8RTC - chains A and C; structure by X-ray diffraction, 2.83 A resolution.

[Chain A]
Protein: Rap3T
From: Bacillus phage phi3T
UniProt: A0A1P8CWN8 (A0A1P8CWN8_BPPHT); numbering as in UniProt (aligned over 1-379)
Chain sequence (379 residues; each row starts with the number of its first residue):
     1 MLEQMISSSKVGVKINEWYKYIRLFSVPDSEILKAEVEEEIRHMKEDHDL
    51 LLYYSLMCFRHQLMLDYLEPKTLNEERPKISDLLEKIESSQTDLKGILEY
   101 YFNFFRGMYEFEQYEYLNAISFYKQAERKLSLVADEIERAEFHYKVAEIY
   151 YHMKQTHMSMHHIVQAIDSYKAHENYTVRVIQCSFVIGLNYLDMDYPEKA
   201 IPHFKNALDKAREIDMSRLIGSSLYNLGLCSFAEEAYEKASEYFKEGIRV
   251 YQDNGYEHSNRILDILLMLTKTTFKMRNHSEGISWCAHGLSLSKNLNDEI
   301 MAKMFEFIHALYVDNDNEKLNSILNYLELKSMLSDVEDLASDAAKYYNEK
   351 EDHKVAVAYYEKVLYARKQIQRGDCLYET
Disordered / not traced: 1-6, 46-47, 71-78, 372-379
Small-molecule neighbours:
  - Glycerol ethoxylate (A1H22), molecule 1: Gln113, Tyr114, Glu115, Glu299, Ile300, Tyr326, Leu329, Lys330
  - Glycerol ethoxylate (A1H22), molecule 2: Asp314, Asn315, Asp316, Glu318
  - Glycerol ethoxylate (A1H22), molecule 3: Glu328, Ala358, Glu361, Lys362, Tyr365

[Chain C]
Protein: Pheromone RGHTS
Chain sequence (5 residues; numbered 1 to 5; the number before each row is that of its first residue):
     1 RGHTS

[Interface between chain A and chain C]
Residue-residue contacts (33; chain A residue first):
  Tyr67(A) - Ser5(C)  hydrogen bond
  Tyr144(A) - Thr4(C)  hydrogen bond (side chain-backbone)
  Tyr144(A) - Ser5(C)  hydrogen bond (side chain-backbone)
  Glu148(A) - Thr4(C)  hydrogen bond
  Glu148(A) - Ser5(C)
  Tyr151(A) - Arg1(C)  hydrogen bond (backbone-side chain)
  Tyr151(A) - Gly2(C)  hydrogen bond (side chain-backbone)
  Tyr151(A) - Thr4(C)
  His152(A) - Arg1(C)
  His152(A) - Gly2(C)
  His152(A) - Thr4(C)  hydrogen bond
  Lys154(A) - Arg1(C)
  Gln182(A) - Ser5(C)
  Phe185(A) - His3(C)
  Val186(A) - Thr4(C)
  Leu189(A) - Gly2(C)
  Leu189(A) - His3(C)
  Asp193(A) - Arg1(C)  salt bridge
  Arg218(A) - Ser5(C)  hydrogen bond
  Leu219(A) - Ser5(C)
  Ser222(A) - His3(C)  hydrogen bond
  Tyr225(A) - Arg1(C)  hydrogen bond (side chain-backbone)
  Tyr225(A) - Gly2(C)
  Tyr225(A) - His3(C)
  Asn226(A) - Gly2(C)
  Asn226(A) - His3(C)  hydrogen bond (side chain-backbone)
  Leu229(A) - Gly2(C)
  Tyr251(A) - His3(C)
  Arg261(A) - His3(C)  hydrogen bond (backbone-side chain)
  Asp264(A) - His3(C)  salt bridge
  Ile265(A) - His3(C)
  Ser334(A) - Arg1(C)  hydrogen bond
  Asp335(A) - Arg1(C)  hydrogen bond (side chain-backbone)
Other interface residues (no listed pair), chain A (24 interface residues in all): Asp338
From the paper, about this interface:
  - interface residues, chain A: Asn226(A)

[Summary]
Chain A and chain C form an interface of 24 and 5 residues respectively, with 14 hydrogen bonds and 2 salt
bridges. Polar pairs include Asp193(A)-Arg1(C), Asp264(A)-His3(C) and Tyr67(A)-Ser5(C). Bound to chain A: 3
copies of Glycerol ethoxylate. The paper reports the interface residue Asn226(A).
Here chain A is Rap3T (Bacillus phage phi3T) and chain C is Pheromone RGHTS. Entry 8RTC (Rap from
bacteriophage Phi3T in presence of pheromone RGHTS) was determined by X-ray diffraction (same publication as
8RST, 8RSU, 8RSV and 8RTE).
